PDB entry 4D11 | X-ray diffraction, 2.85 A resolution | chains A and B of the 4 polymer chains in the assembly

[Chain A (and B)]
Molecule: Polypeptide galnac-transferase T2
From: Homo sapiens
Notes: chain B of this document is another copy of the same molecule, construct and numbering; everything in this record applies to it too
UniProtKB: Q10471 (GALT2_HUMAN); residues 1-571 here = UniProt positions 1-571
Chain sequence (571 residues; each row starts with the number of its first residue):
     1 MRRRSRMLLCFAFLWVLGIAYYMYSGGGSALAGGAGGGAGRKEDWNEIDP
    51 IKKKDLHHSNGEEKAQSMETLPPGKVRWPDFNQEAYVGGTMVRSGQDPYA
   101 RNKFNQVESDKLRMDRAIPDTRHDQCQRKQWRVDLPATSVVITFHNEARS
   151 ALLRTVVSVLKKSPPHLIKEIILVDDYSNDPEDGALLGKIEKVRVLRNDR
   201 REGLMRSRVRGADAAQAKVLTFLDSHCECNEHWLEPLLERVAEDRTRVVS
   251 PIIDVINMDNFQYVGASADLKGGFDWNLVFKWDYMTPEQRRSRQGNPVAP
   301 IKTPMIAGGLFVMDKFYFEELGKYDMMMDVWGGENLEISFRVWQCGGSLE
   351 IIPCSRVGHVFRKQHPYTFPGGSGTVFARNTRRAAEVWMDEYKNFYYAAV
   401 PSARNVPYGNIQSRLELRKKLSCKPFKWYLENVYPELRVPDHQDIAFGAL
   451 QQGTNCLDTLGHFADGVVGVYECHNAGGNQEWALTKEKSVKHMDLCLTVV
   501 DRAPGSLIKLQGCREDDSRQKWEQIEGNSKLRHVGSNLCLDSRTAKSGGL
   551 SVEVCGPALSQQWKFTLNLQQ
Not modelled in the structure: 1-74, 368-371, 570-571 (chain B: 1-74, 90-96, 367-373, 571)
Differences from the reference sequence: engineered mutation Asp516 (Asn in Q10471)
Swiss-Prot annotation at these positions:
  - binding site (substrate): Thr143, Asp176, Arg201, Ser225, Trp331, Arg362, His365, Tyr367
  - binding site (Mn(2+)): Asp224, His226, His359
  - modified residue: Ser536 (Phosphoserine)
  - glycosylation: Ser29 (O-linked (Xyl...) (chondroitin sulfate) serine)
Disulfides: Cys126-Cys354, Cys345-Cys423, Cys456-Cys473, Cys496-Cys513, Cys539-Cys555
Metal / ion sites: Mn2+: Asp224, His226, His359 (together with UDP)
Small-molecule neighbours:
  - 2-acetamido-2-deoxy-5-thio-galactose (BBK; 2-acetamido-2-deoxy-5-thio-alpha-D-galactopyranose), molecule 1: Asp458, Leu460, Gly461, Tyr471, His474, Gly478, Asn479, Gln480
  - 2-acetamido-2-deoxy-5-thio-galactose (BBK), molecule 2: Glu472, Cys473, His474, Ala476
  - UDP: Thr143, Phe144, His145, Glu147, Asp176, Arg201, Gly203, Leu204, Asp224, Ser225, His226, Val330, Trp331, His359, Val360, Arg362, His365, Tyr367
Reported in the primary citation:
  - Mn2+ coordination: Asp224, His226, His359
  - specificity-determining residues: Phe280, Trp282, Ala307, Phe361 (proposed by the authors, not directly observed)

[Chain A / chain B interface]
Contacting residue pairs (43):
  Pro119(A) - Arg514(B)
  Asp120(A) - Arg514(B)
  Val255(A) - Asp465(B)
  Asn257(A) - Asp465(B)  hydrogen bond
  Gln262(A) - Arg519(B)
  Val264(A) - Gln511(B)
  Gly265(A) - Ala464(B)
  Gly265(A) - Gly512(B)  hydrogen bond (backbone-backbone)
  Ala266(A) - Ala464(B)  hydrophobic
  Ser267(A) - Asp494(B)  hydrogen bond
  Ser267(A) - Leu495(B)
  Ala268(A) - Asp494(B)  hydrogen bond (backbone-side chain)
  Asp269(A) - Met493(B)
  Asp269(A) - Asp494(B)
  Leu270(A) - Phe463(B)  hydrophobic
  Trp282(A) - Phe463(B)
  Tyr284(A) - Phe463(B)  hydrophobic
  Tyr284(A) - His492(B)
  Tyr284(A) - Met493(B)
  Tyr284(A) - Leu495(B)
  Arg290(A) - Arg438(B)
  Arg290(A) - Met493(B)
  Arg291(A) - Pro435(B)  hydrogen bond (side chain-backbone)
  Phe463(A) - Leu270(B)  hydrophobic
  Phe463(A) - Trp282(B)
  Phe463(A) - Tyr284(B)  hydrophobic
  Ala464(A) - Gly265(B)
  Ala464(A) - Ala266(B)  hydrophobic
  Ala464(A) - Ser267(B)
  Asp465(A) - Val255(B)
  Asp465(A) - Asn257(B)  hydrogen bond
  Asp465(A) - Val264(B)
  Tyr471(A) - Tyr471(B)
  Glu472(A) - Tyr471(B)
  Met493(A) - Asp269(B)
  Met493(A) - Tyr284(B)  hydrophobic
  Met493(A) - Arg290(B)  hydrogen bond
  Asp494(A) - Ser267(B)  hydrogen bond
  Asp494(A) - Ala268(B)  hydrogen bond (side chain-backbone)
  Asp494(A) - Asp269(B)
  Leu495(A) - Tyr284(B)
  Gln511(A) - Val264(B)
  Gly512(A) - Gly265(B)
Interface residues without a listed pair, chain A (29 interface residues in all): Thr121, His492, Arg514
Interface residues without a listed pair, chain B (32 interface residues in all): Asp120, Glu436, Glu472, His474, Val500, Leu510

[In short]
29 residues of chain A face 32 of chain B across their interface; the contacts include 9 hydrogen bonds. Polar
pairs include Asn257(A)-Asp465(B), Ser267(A)-Asp494(B) and Ala268(A)-Asp494(B). Chain A binds UDP and
2-acetamido-2-deoxy-5-thio-galactose. From the paper: Mn2+ coordination by Asp224(A), His226(A) and His359(A);
specificity determinants Phe280(A), Trp282(A) and Ala307(A) among others.
Both chains are Polypeptide galnac-transferase T2 (Homo sapiens). Entry 4D11 (GalNAc-T2 crystal soaked with
UDP-5SGalNAc, mEA2 peptide and manganese (Lower resolution dataset)) was determined by X-ray diffraction
together with 4D0T and 4D0Z from the same study.
